4P3C - chains H and M of the 3 polymer chains in the assembly; structure by X-ray diffraction, 1.94 A resolution.

Chain H:
Protein: Heavy Chain Fab fragment of antibody LEM-2/15
Source organism: Mus musculus
Notes: fragment: MT1-MMP V-B loop; antibody fragment or engineered binder
Chain sequence (218 residues; row label = number of the first residue in the row):
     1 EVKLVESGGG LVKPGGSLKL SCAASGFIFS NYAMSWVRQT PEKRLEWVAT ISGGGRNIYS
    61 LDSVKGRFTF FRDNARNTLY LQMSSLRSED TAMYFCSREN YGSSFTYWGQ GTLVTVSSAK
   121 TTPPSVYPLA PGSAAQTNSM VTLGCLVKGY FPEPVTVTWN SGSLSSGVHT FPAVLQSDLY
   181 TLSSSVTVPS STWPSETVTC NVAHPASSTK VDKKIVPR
Disulfide bonds: Cys-22/Cys-96, Cys-145/Cys-200

Chain M:
Protein: Matrix metalloproteinase-14
Source organism: Homo sapiens
Notes: EC 3.4.24.80
Reference sequence: P50281 (MMP14_HUMAN); numbering as in UniProt (aligned over 215-227)
Chain sequence (13 residues; numbered 215 to 227; the number before each row is that of its first residue):
   215 FDSAEPWTVR NED
Swiss-Prot annotation at these positions:
  - binding site (Ca(2+)): Asp-216, Glu-219

Chain H / chain M interface:
Contacting residue pairs (30):
  Asn-31(H) / Thr-222(M)
  Asn-31(H) / Val-223(M)
  Tyr-32(H) / Val-223(M)  hydrophobic
  Ala-33(H) / Pro-220(M)
  Ala-33(H) / Thr-222(M)
  Ser-35(H) / Trp-221(M)
  Thr-50(H) / Pro-220(M)
  Thr-50(H) / Trp-221(M)
  Ser-52(H) / Pro-220(M)
  Ser-52(H) / Thr-222(M)
  Gly-53(H) / Thr-222(M)  hydrogen bond (backbone-side chain)
  Asn-57(H) / Ala-218(M)
  Asn-57(H) / Pro-220(M)
  Tyr-59(H) / Asp-216(M)  hydrogen bond
  Tyr-59(H) / Ala-218(M)
  Tyr-59(H) / Glu-219(M)
  Tyr-59(H) / Pro-220(M)
  Glu-99(H) / Trp-221(M)
  Glu-99(H) / Thr-222(M)  hydrogen bond (side chain-backbone)
  Glu-99(H) / Val-223(M)  hydrogen bond (side chain-backbone)
  Glu-99(H) / Arg-224(M)  hydrogen bond (side chain-backbone)
  Asn-100(H) / Val-223(M)
  Asn-100(H) / Arg-224(M)
  Tyr-101(H) / Val-223(M)
  Tyr-101(H) / Arg-224(M)
  Tyr-101(H) / Glu-226(M)
  Gly-102(H) / Arg-224(M)  hydrogen bond (backbone-backbone)
  Ser-103(H) / Arg-224(M)
  Ser-104(H) / Trp-221(M)
  Ser-104(H) / Arg-224(M)  hydrogen bond
Also at the interface, not in a pair above, chain H (18 interface residues in all): Ile-51, Ile-58, Phe-105
Also at the interface, not in a pair above, chain M (10 interface residues in all): Ser-217
Interface features reported in the paper:
  - residue pairs: Trp-221(M)/Phe-105(H), Thr-222(M)/Gly-53(H) (hydrogen bond)
  - epitope / paratope residues, chain M: Trp-221(M), Thr-222(M)

Summary:
18 residues of chain H face 10 of chain M across their interface, with 7 hydrogen bonds. Among the polar pairs
are Gly-53(H)/Thr-222(M), Tyr-59(H)/Asp-216(M) and Glu-99(H)/Thr-222(M). The paper describes a contact between
Trp-221(M) and Phe-105(H); a hydrogen bond between Thr-222(M) and Gly-53(H). From the paper: epitope/paratope
residues Trp-221(M) and Thr-222(M).
Here chain H is Heavy Chain Fab fragment of antibody LEM-2/15 (Mus musculus) and chain M is Matrix
metalloproteinase-14 (Homo sapiens). Entry 4P3C (MT1-MMP:Fab complex (Form I)) was determined by X-ray
diffraction, deposited together with 4OUU, 4P3D and 4QXU.
